Entry 8WGD (electron microscopy, 4.45 A resolution (low resolution: residue-level contacts below are approximate; hydrogen-bond / salt-bridge calls are withheld)); this record covers chains C and B.

Chain C:
Molecule: Metabotropic glutamate receptor 2
Organism: Homo sapiens
UniProtKB: Q14416 (GRM2_HUMAN); residue numbers follow UniProt; this construct covers 19-872
Sequence (854 residues; row label = number of the first residue in the row):
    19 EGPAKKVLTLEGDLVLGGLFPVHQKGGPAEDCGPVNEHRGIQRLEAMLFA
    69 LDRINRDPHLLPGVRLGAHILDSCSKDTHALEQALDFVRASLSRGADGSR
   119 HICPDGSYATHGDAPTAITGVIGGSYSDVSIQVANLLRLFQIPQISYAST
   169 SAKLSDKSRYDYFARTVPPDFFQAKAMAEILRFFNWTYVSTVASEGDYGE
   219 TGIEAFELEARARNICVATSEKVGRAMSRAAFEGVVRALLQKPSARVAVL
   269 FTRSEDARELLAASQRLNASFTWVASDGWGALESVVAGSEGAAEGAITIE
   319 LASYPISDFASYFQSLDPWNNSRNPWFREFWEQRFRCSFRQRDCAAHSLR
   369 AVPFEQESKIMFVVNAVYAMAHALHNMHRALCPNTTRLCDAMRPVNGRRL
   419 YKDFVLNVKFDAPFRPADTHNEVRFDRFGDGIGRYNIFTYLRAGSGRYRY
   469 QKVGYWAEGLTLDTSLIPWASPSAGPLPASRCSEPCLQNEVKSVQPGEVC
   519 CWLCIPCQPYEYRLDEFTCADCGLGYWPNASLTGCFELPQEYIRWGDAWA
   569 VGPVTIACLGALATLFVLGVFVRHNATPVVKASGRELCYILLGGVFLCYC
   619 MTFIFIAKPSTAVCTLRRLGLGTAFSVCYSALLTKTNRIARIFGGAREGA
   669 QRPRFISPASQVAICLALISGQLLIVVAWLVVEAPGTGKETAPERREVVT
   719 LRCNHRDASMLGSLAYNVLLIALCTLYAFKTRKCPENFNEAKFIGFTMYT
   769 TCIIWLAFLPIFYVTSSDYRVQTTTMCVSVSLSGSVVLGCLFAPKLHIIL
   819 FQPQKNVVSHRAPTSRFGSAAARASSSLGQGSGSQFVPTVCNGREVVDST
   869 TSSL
Disordered / not traced: 19-22, 111-133, 356-361, 663-674, 820-872
Ligand contacts: WAG ((1S,2R)-2-[(2S)-2-azanyl-1-oxidanyl-1-oxidanylidene-3-(9H-xanthen-9-yl)propan-2-yl]cyclopropane-1-carboxylic acid): Ser143, Ala166, Ser167, Thr168, Asp215, Tyr216, Gly217, Thr270, Arg271, Gly296
UniProt features mapped onto this chain:
  - region: Ala677 to Ala685 (Important for interaction with HTR2A)
  - binding site (L-glutamate): Arg57, Arg61, Ser145, Ala166, Thr168, Asp295, Lys377
  - glycosylation (N-linked (GlcNAc...) asparagine): Asn203, Asn286, Asn338, Asn402, Asn547
Reported in the primary citation:
  - mutagenesis - A658Y (1.5-2 folds), F747A (1.5-2 folds), Y767A (1.5-2 folds): increased signaling in response to mGlu2-2 homodimer
  - mutagenesis - A658Y, G667W, G667W/A668W, A668W: increased signaling in response to mGlu4C2-FS

Chain B:
Molecule: Metabotropic glutamate receptor 4
Organism: Homo sapiens
UniProtKB: Q14833 (GRM4_HUMAN); residue numbers follow UniProt; this construct covers 33-912
Sequence (880 residues; row label = number of the first residue in the row):
    33 KPKGHPHMNSIRIDGDITLGGLFPVHGRGSEGKPCGELKKEKGIHRLEAM
    83 LFALDRINNDPDLLPNITLGARILDTCSRDTHALEQSLTFVQALIEKDGT
   133 EVRCGSGGPPIITKPERVVGVIGASGSSVSIMVANILRLFKIPQISYAST
   183 APDLSDNSRYDFFSRVVPSDTYQAQAMVDIVRALKWNYVSTVASEGSYGE
   233 SGVEAFIQKSREDGGVCIAQSVKIPREPKAGEFDKIIRRLLETSNARAVI
   283 IFANEDDIRRVLEAARRANQTGHFFWMGSDSWGSKIAPVLHLEEVAEGAV
   333 TILPKRMSVRGFDRYFSSRTLDNNRRNIWFAEFWEDNFHCKLSRHALKKG
   383 SHVKKCTNRERIGQDSAYEQEGKVQFVIDAVYAMGHALHAMHRDLCPGRV
   433 GLCPRMDPVDGTQLLKYIRNVNFSGIAGNPVTFNENGDAPGRYDIYQYQL
   483 RNDSAEYKVIGSWTDHLHLRIERMHWPGSGQQLPRSICSLPCQPGERKKT
   533 VKGMPCCWHCEPCTGYQYQVDRYTCKTCPYDMRPTENRTGCRPIPIIKLE
   583 WGSPWAVLPLFLAVVGIAATLFVVITFVRYNDTPIVKASGRELSYVLLAG
   633 IFLCYATTFLMIAEPDLGTCSLRRIFLGLGMSISYAALLTKTNRIYRIFE
   683 QGKRSVSAPRFISPASQLAITFSLISLQLLGICVWFVVDPSHSVVDFQDQ
   733 RTLDPRFARGVLKCDISDLSLICLLGYSMLLMVTCTVYAIKTRGVPETFN
   783 EAKPIGFTMYTTCIVWLAFIPIFFGTSQSADKLYIQTTTLTVSVSLSASV
   833 SLGMLYMPKVYIILFHPEQNVPKRKRSLKAVVTAATMSNKFTQKGNFRPN
   883 GEAKSELCENLEAPALATKQTYVTYTNHAI
Disordered / not traced: 33-42, 127-147, 372-391, 685-694, 779-781, 849-912
Ligand contacts: WA6 ((2S)-2-azanyl-2-cyclopropyl-2-(4-phosphonophenyl)ethanoic acid): Ser157, Ala180, Ser181, Thr182, Ala183, Tyr230, Gly231, Ser313
Reported in the primary citation:
  - mutagenesis - D563A/Q730A: increased signaling in response to LY379268

How chain C and chain B interact:
No residue of chain C is in contact with chain B in this assembly.

Overview:
No residue of chain C is in contact with chain B. Bound to chain C: compound WAG. Ligands of chain B: compound
WA6. From the paper: A658Y, G667W and G667W/A668W of chain C, among others, increase signaling in response to
mGlu4C2-FS; A658Y, F747A and Y767A of chain C increase signaling in response to mGlu2-2 homodimer.
Chain C is Metabotropic glutamate receptor 2 and chain B is Metabotropic glutamate receptor 4, both from Homo
sapiens; the structure, mGlu2-4 inactive heterodimer, was determined by electron microscopy (same publication
as 8WG9, 8WGC and 8WGB).
